Entry 3WRD (X-ray diffraction, 2.86 A resolution); this record covers chain A.

# Chain A
Protein: Kinesin heavy chain isoform 5C
Source organism: Mus musculus
Notes: fragment: motor domain, residues 1-334
UniProtKB: P28738 (KIF5C_MOUSE); residue numbers follow UniProt; this construct covers 1-334
Amino-acid sequence (341 residues; each row starts with the number of its first residue):
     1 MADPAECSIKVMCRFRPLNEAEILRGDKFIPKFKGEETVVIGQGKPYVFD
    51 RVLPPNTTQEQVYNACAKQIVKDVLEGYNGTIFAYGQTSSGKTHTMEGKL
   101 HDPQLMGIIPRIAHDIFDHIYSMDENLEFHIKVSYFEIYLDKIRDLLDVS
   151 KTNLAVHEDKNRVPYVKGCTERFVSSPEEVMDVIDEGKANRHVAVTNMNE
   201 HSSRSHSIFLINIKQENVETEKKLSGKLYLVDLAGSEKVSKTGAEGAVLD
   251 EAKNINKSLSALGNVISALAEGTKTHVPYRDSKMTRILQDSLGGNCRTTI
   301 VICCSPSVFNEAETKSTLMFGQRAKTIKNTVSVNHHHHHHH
Not modelled in the structure: 1-4, 239-256, 272-273, 335-341
Differences from the reference sequence: expression tag (335-341)
Curated features (UniProtKB/Swiss-Prot):
  - binding site (ATP): Gln87, Ser89, Ser90, Gly91, Lys92, Thr93, His94, Lys99
Reported in the primary citation:
  - conformationally variable residues (helix shift): Arg191, Asp232

# Overview
From UniProt: 8 ATP-binding residues. From the paper: conformational variability at Arg191 and Asp232.
Chain A is Kinesin heavy chain isoform 5C (Mus musculus); the structure, Crystal Structure of the KIF5C Motor
Domain Without Any Nucleotide, was determined by X-ray diffraction together with 3J6H and 3X2T from the same
study.
